7FMB - chains A and B; structure by X-ray diffraction, 1.55 A resolution.

Chain A:
Protein: Pre-mRNA-splicing factor 8
From: Saccharomyces cerevisiae S288C
Reference sequence: P33334 (PRP8_YEAST); residue numbers follow UniProt; this construct covers 1836-2090
Amino-acid sequence (258 residues; numbered 1833 to 2090; the number before each row is that of its first residue):
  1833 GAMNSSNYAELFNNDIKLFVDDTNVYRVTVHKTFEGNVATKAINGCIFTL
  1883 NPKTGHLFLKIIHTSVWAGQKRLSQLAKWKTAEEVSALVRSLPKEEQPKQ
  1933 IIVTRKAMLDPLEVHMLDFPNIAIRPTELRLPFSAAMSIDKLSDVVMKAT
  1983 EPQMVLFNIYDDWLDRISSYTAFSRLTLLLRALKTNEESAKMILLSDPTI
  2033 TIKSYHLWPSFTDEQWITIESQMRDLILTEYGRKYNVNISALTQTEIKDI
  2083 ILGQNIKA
Not modelled in the structure: 2070-2090
Construct notes: expression tag (1833-1835)
Ligand contacts:
  - 3-methylthiophene-2-carbohydrazide (VTT), molecule 1: Lys1973, Leu1988, Phe1989, Asn1990, Asp1993, Ser2036, Tyr2037, His2038, Leu2039
  - 3-methylthiophene-2-carbohydrazide (VTT), molecule 2: Arg2013, Thr2017, Ile2059, Glu2062, Tyr2063, Lys2066, Tyr2067
Swiss-Prot annotation at these positions:
  - mutagenesis: Asp1853 (D1853A: Alters protein folding. Severely impaired growth. Strongly reduced growth at 35 degrees Celsius; when associated with A-1854; D1853N: Reduced growth at 30 degrees Celsius ...), Asp1854 (D1854A: Reduced growth at 30 degrees Celsius. Strongly reduced growth at 16 degrees Celsius. Strongly reduced growth at 35 degrees Celsius; when associated with A-1853 ...), Thr1855 (T1855A: Reduced growth at 30 degrees Celsius. Strongly reduced growth at 16 degrees Celsius), Thr1936 (T1936A: Reduced growth at 30 degrees Celsius. Strongly reduced growth at 16 degrees Celsius), Arg1937 (R1937K: Severely impaired growth. Reduced growth at 30 degrees Celsius. Strongly reduced growth at 16 degrees Celsius)

Chain B:
Protein: A1 cistron-splicing factor AAR2
From: Saccharomyces cerevisiae S288C
Reference sequence: P32357 (AAR2_YEAST); aligned to UniProt positions 1-317 over residues 1-317
Amino-acid sequence (308 residues; each row starts with the number of its first residue; note: 13 numbers in that range are skipped by the numbering (no residue carries them; nothing is unmodelled there); numbers below 1 keep their minus sign (Gly-3 is residue -3)):
    -3 GAMAMNTVPFTSAPIEVTIGIDQYSFNVKENQPFHGIKDIPIGHVHVIHF
    47 QHADNSSMRYGYWFDCRMGNFYIQYDPKDGLYKMMEERDGAKFENIVHNF
    97 KERQMMVSYPKIDEDDTWYNLTEFVQMDKIRKIVRKDENQFSYVDSSMTT
   147 VQENEL
   166 SSSSSDPAHSLNYTVINFKSREAIRPGHEMEDFLDKSYYLNTVMLQGIFK
   216 NSSNYFGELQFAFLNAMFFGNYGSSLQWHAMIELICSSATVPKHMLDKLD
   266 EILYYQIKTLPEQYSDILLNERVWNICLYSSFQKNSLHNTEKIMENKYPE
   316 LL
Not modelled in the structure: -3 to 0, 166-169
Construct notes: expression tag (-3 to 0); conflict Ser166 (Leu153 in P32357), Ser167 (Lys154 in P32357), Ser170 (Asp in P32357)
Ligand contacts: 3-methylthiophene-2-carbohydrazide (VTT): Pro5, Phe6, Thr7, Tyr68, Gln70, Glu83, Lys88, Phe89, Ile92, Phe96
Swiss-Prot annotation at these positions:
  - region: Leu261 to Ile282 (Leucine-zipper)
  - modified residue: Ser253 (Phosphoserine), Thr274 (Phosphothreonine)

Chain A / chain B interface:
Pairs across the interface - 17 pairs, chain A then chain B:
  Gln1907(A) with Met195(B); Leu199(B)
  Leu1908(A) with Met195(B), hydrophobic
  Trp1911(A) with Glu194(B); Met195(B); Phe198(B), hydrophobic
  Asp1942(A) with Lys184(B), salt bridge; Phe198(B)
  Glu1945(A) with Lys184(B), salt bridge
  Val1946(A) with Ile189(B), hydrophobic; Glu194(B); Phe198(B), hydrophobic
  His1947(A) with Glu194(B)
  Leu1949(A) with Lys184(B); Ser185(B); Arg186(B)
  Asp1950(A) with Arg186(B), salt bridge

Overview:
9 residues of chain A and 8 residues of chain B are in contact; the contacts include 3 salt bridges. Among the
polar pairs are Asp1942(A)-Lys184(B), Glu1945(A)-Lys184(B) and Asp1950(A)-Arg186(B). Ligands of chain A:
3-methylthiophene-2-carbohydrazide. Bound to chain B: 3-methylthiophene-2-carbohydrazide.
Chain A is Pre-mRNA-splicing factor 8 and chain B is A1 cistron-splicing factor AAR2, both from Saccharomyces
cerevisiae S288C; the structure, PanDDA analysis group deposition -- Aar2/RNaseH in complex with fragment
P06B06 from the F2X-Universal Library, was determined by X-ray diffraction (same publication as 5ST0, 5ST1,
5ST2, 5ST3, 5ST4, 5ST5 and 248 further entries).
